Entry 7BZF (electron microscopy, 3.26 A resolution); this record covers chains A and F of the 6 polymer chains in the assembly.

# Chain A
Protein: RNA-directed RNA polymerase
Source organism: Severe acute respiratory syndrome coronavirus 2
Notes: EC 2.7.7.48
Reference sequence: P0DTD1 (R1AB_SARS2); residues 1-932 here correspond to UniProt positions 4393-5324 (UniProt number = residue number + 4392)
Sequence (942 residues; numbered 1 to 942; the number before each row is that of its first residue):
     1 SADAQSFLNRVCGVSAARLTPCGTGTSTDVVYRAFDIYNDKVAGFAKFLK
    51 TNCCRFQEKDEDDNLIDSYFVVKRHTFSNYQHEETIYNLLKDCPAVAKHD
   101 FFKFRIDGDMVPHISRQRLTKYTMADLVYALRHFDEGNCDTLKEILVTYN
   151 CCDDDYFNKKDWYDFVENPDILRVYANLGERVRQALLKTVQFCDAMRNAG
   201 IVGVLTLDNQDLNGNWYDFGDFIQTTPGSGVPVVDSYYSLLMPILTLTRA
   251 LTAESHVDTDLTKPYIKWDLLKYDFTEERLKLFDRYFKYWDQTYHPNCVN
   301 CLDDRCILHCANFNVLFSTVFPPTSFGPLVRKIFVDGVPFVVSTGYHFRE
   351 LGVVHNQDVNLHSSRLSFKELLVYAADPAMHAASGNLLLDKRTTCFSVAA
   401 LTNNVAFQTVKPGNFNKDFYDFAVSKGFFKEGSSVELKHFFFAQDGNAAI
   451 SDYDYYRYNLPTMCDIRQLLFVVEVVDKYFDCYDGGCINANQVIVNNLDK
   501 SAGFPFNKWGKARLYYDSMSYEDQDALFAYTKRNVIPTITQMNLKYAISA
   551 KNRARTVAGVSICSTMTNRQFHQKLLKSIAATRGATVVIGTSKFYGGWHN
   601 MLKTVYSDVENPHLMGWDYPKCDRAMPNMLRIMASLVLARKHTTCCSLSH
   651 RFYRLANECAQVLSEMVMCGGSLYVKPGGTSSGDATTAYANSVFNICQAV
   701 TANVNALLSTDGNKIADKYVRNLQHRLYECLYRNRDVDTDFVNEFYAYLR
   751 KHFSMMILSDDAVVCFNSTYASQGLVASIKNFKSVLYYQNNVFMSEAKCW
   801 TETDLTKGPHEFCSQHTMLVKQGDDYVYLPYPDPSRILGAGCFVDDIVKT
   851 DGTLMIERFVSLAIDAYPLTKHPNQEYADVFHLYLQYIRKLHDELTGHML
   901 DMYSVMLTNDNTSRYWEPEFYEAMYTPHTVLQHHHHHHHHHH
Not modelled in the structure: 897-911, 930-942
Construct notes: expression tag (933-942)
Metal / ion sites: Zn2+ site 1: Cys301, Cys310; Zn2+ site 2: Cys487, His642, Cys645, Cys646
What the authors report for this chain:
  - conformationally variable residues (loop rearrangement): Ser682 to Thr686, Thr926 to Gln932
  - mutagenesis - S861A: increased catalytic activity on CTP/ATP/GTP

# Chain F
Molecule: 31-nt RNA strand
Sequence (31 nucleotides; numbered -22 to 8; the number before each row is that of its first residue; numbers below 1 keep their minus sign (G-22 is residue -22)):
   -22 GGGAGAUGAAAGUCCACCUGUGUCGUCGAAA
Not modelled in the structure: -22 to -6, 5-8

# Chain A / chain F interface
Residue-residue contacts (35; chain A residue first):
  Asn496(A) - G-3(F)  sugar contact
  Lys500(A) - C-5(F)  phosphate contact
  Lys500(A) - U-4(F)  phosphate contact
  Ser501(A) - C-5(F)  phosphate contact
  Lys545(A) - C-5(F)  base contact
  Arg555(A) - C-5(F)  base contact
  Val557(A) - C-5(F)  base contact
  Ala558(A) - C-5(F)  sugar contact
  Gly559(A) - C-5(F)  sugar contact
  Arg569(A) - G-3(F)  salt bridge to the phosphate
  Lys577(A) - U-2(F)  salt bridge to the phosphate
  Gly590(A) - U-2(F)  hydrogen bond to the sugar
  Gly590(A) - G-1(F)  sugar contact
  Thr591(A) - U-2(F)  sugar contact
  Thr591(A) - G-1(F)  sugar contact
  Ser592(A) - G-1(F)  phosphate contact
  Phe594(A) - G-1(F)  sugar contact
  Phe594(A) - U0(F)  sugar contact
  Tyr595(A) - U0(F)  phosphate contact
  Tyr595(A) - C1(F)  hydrogen bond to the phosphate
  Ser682(A) - C-5(F)  hydrogen bond to the base
  Ser682(A) - U-4(F)  sugar contact
  Gly683(A) - C-5(F)  hydrogen bond to the base
  Gly683(A) - U-4(F)  sugar contact
  Asp684(A) - U-4(F)  hydrogen bond to the sugar
  Ala685(A) - U-4(F)  hydrogen bond to the sugar
  Tyr689(A) - G-3(F)  hydrogen bond to the sugar
  Tyr689(A) - U-2(F)  hydrogen bond to the phosphate
  Glu857(A) - G2(F)  sugar contact
  Ile864(A) - U0(F)  sugar contact
  Ser913(A) - G2(F)  hydrogen bond to the phosphate
  Tyr915(A) - C1(F)  phosphate contact
  Tyr915(A) - G2(F)  sugar contact
  Met924(A) - U0(F)  phosphate contact
  Met924(A) - C1(F)  phosphate contact
Interface residues without a listed pair, chain A (32 interface residues in all): Asn497, Asn543, Gln573, Ala580, Thr686, Thr687, Val860

# Overview
The interface between chain A and chain F involves 32 residues on one side and 8 on the other, with 9 hydrogen
bonds and 2 salt bridges. Polar pairs include Ser682(A)-C-5(F), Gly683(A)-C-5(F) and Gly590(A)-U-2(F). The
paper reports that S861A of chain A increases catalytic activity on CTP/ATP/GTP; conformational variability at
Ser682(A) and Thr926(A).
Chain A is RNA-directed RNA polymerase (Severe acute respiratory syndrome coronavirus 2) and chain F is a
31-nt RNA strand; the structure, COVID-19 RNA-dependent RNA polymerase post-translocated catalytic complex,
was determined by electron microscopy together with 7C2K from the same study.
